3O62 - chains H and I of the 10 polymer chains in the assembly; structure by X-ray diffraction, 3.22 A resolution.

Chain H:
Protein: Histone H2B 1.1
From: Xenopus laevis
UniProt: P02281 (H2B11_XENLA); residues 1-122 here correspond to UniProt positions 5-126 (UniProt number = residue number + 4)
Chain sequence (122 residues; row label = number of the first residue in the row):
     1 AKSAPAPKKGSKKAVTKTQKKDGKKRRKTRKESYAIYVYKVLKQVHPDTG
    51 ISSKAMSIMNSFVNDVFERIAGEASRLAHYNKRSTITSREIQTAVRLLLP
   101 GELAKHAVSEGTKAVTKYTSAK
Not modelled in the structure: 1-27
Differences from the reference sequence: conflict Thr-29 (Ser33 in P02281)
Swiss-Prot annotation at these positions:
  - modified residue: Lys-2 (N6-acetyllysine), Lys-9 (N6-acetyllysine), Ser-11 (Phosphoserine), Lys-12 (N6-acetyllysine), Lys-17 (N6-acetyllysine)
  - glycosylation: Ser-109 (O-linked (GlcNAc) serine)
  - cross-link: Lys-117 (Glycyl lysine isopeptide (Lys-Gly) (interchain with G-Cter in ubiquitin))

Chain I:
Molecule: 146-nt DNA strand
Sequence (146 nucleotides; row label = number of the first residue in the row):
     1 ATCAATATCCACCTGCAGATTCTACCAAAAGTGTATTTGGAAACTGCTCC
    51 ATCAAAAGGCATGTTCACCGTGATTCCCCTCAACATCGGAAAACTACCTC
   101 GTCAAAGGTTTATGTGAAAACCATCTTAGACGTCCACCTATAACTA
Bound ions: Cisplatin Pt: DG70, DG72
Residues lining bound ligands: Cisplatin (CPT): DG70, DG72, DA73

How chain H and chain I interact:
Contacting residue pairs (14):
  Lys-28(H) / DC122(I)  base contact
  Lys-28(H) / DA123(I)  sugar contact
  Lys-28(H) / DT124(I)  phosphate contact
  Thr-29(H) / DA123(I)  phosphate contact
  Thr-29(H) / DT124(I)  phosphate contact
  Arg-30(H) / DC122(I)  sugar contact
  Arg-30(H) / DA123(I)  sugar contact
  Lys-31(H) / DC122(I)  phosphate contact
  Lys-31(H) / DA123(I)  hydrogen bond to the phosphate
  Glu-32(H) / DC122(I)  phosphate contact
  Ser-33(H) / DC122(I)  phosphate contact
  Ile-36(H) / DC121(I)  phosphate contact
  Ile-36(H) / DC122(I)  phosphate contact
  Tyr-37(H) / DC121(I)  hydrogen bond to the phosphate

In short:
The interface between chain H and chain I involves 8 residues on one side and 4 on the other; the contacts
include 2 hydrogen bonds. Polar pairs include Lys-31(H)/DA123(I) and Tyr-37(H)/DC121(I). Ligands of chain I:
Cisplatin.
Chain H is Histone H2B 1.1 (Xenopus laevis) and chain I is a 146-nt DNA strand; the structure, Nucleosome core
particle modified with a cisplatin 1,3-cis-{Pt(NH3)2}2+-d(GpTpG) intrastrand cross-link, was determined by
X-ray diffraction.
